Entry 8PQ2 (electron microscopy, 3.85 A resolution); this record covers chains H and C of the 3 polymer chains in the assembly.

# Chain H
Name: P4J15 Fragment Antigen-Binding Heavy Chain
Source organism: Homo sapiens
Sequence (121 residues; numbered 1 to 121; the number before each row is that of its first residue):
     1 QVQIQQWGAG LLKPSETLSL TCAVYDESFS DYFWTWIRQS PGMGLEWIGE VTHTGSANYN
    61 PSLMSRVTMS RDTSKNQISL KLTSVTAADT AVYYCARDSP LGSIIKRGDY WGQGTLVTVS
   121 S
Not modelled in the structure: 1-3, 119-121
Cystine bridges: C22-C95

# Chain C
Name: Spike protein S2'
Source organism: Severe acute respiratory syndrome coronavirus 2
UniProtKB: P0DTC2 (SPIKE_SARS2); residues 333-527 here = UniProt positions 333-527
Sequence (195 residues; each row starts with the number of its first residue):
   333 TNLCPFHEVF NATTFASVYA WNRKRISNCV ADYSVIYNFA PFFAFKCYGV SPTKLNDLCF
   393 TNVYADSFVI RGNEVSQIAP GQTGNIADYN YKLPDDFTGC VIAWNSNKLD SKPSGNYNYL
   453 YRLFRKSKLK PFERDISTEI YQAGNKPCNG VAGSNCYSPL QSYGFRPTYG VGHQPYRVVV
   513 LSFELLHAPA TVCGP
Not modelled in the structure: 333-335, 526-527
Sequence notes: conflict H339 (Gly in P0DTC2), T346 (Arg in P0DTC2), I368 (Leu in P0DTC2), 19 further conflict positions vs the reference (P0DTC2) not listed
Cystine bridges: C336-C361, C379-C432, C480-C488
Covalent attachments: N-acetylglucosamine (NAG) linked to N343
UniProt features mapped onto this chain:
  - region: N448 to F456 (Immunodominant HLA epitope recognized by the CD8+)
  - glycosylation: N343 (N-linked (GlcNAc...) (complex) asparagine)
  - natural variant: H339 (G339H: In strain: Omicron/BA.2.75, Omicron/XBB.1.5 and 1 more; this construct carries the variant), T346 (R346T: In strain: Omicron/BQ.1.1, Omicron/XBB.1.5 and 1 more; this construct carries the variant), I368 (L368I: In strain: Omicron/XBB.1.5, Omicron/EG.5.1; this construct carries the variant), F371 (S371F: In strain: Omicron/BA.2, Omicron/BA.2.12.1 and 6 more; this construct carries the variant), P373 (S373P: In strain: Omicron/BA.1, Omicron/BA.2 and 7 more; this construct carries the variant), F375 (S375F: In strain: Omicron/BA.1, Omicron/BA.2 and 7 more; this construct carries the variant), A376 (T376A: In strain: Omicron/BA.2, Omicron/BA.2.12.1 and 5 more; this construct carries the variant), N405 (D405N: In strain: Omicron/BA.2, Omicron/BA.2.12.1 and 6 more; this construct carries the variant), S408 (R408S: In strain: Omicron/BA.2, Omicron/BA.2.12.1 and 6 more; this construct carries the variant), N417 (K417N: In strain: Beta/B.1.351, Omicron/BA.1 and 8 more; this construct carries the variant), K440 (N440K: In strain: Omicron/BA.1, Omicron/BA.2 and 7 more; this construct carries the variant), K444 (K444T: In strain: Omicron/BQ.1.1), 15 further natural variant entries in UniProt
  - mutagenesis: N343 (N343Q: Reduced viral infectivity), L452 (L452R: Increased resistance to neutralizing antibodies. Decreases HLA binding to NF9 epitope. Increased binding affinity to human ACE2), Y453 (Y453F: Decreased HLA binding to NF9 epitope. Increased binding affinity to human ACE2), A475 (A475V: Increased resistance to neutralizing antibodies), V483 (V483A: Increased resistance to neutralizing antibodies), Q493 (Q493N: Reduced host ACE2-binding affinity in vitro; Q493Y: Reduced host ACE2-binding affinity in vitro), H519 (H519P: Increased resistance to human covalescent sera neutralization)
Reported in the primary citation:
  - mutagenesis - N417D, N450D, L455F, K458H, S459P, A475V, G476S, N477G, G485D, P491S, S494P, G504D: unchanged binding to P4J15

# How chain H and chain C interact
Pairs across the interface - 17 pairs, chain H then chain C:
  E27(H) - Y501(C)
  E27(H) - G502(C)
  E27(H) - H505(C)
  S30(H) - Q493(C)  hydrogen bond (backbone-side chain)
  D31(H) - Y453(C)  hydrogen bond
  D31(H) - Q493(C)  hydrogen bond
  F33(H) - Y489(C)  hydrophobic
  E50(H) - S486(C)
  H53(H) - S490(C)  hydrogen bond (side chain-backbone)
  H53(H) - Q493(C)
  N58(H) - G485(C)
  P100(H) - F456(C)  hydrophobic
  G102(H) - Y421(C)
  S103(H) - R457(C)
  S103(H) - Y473(C)
  I105(H) - F456(C)  hydrophobic
  R107(H) - Y489(C)
Interface residues without a listed pair, chain H (14 interface residues in all): T52, L101
Interface residues without a listed pair, chain C (17 interface residues in all): R403, L455, N487, L492
The authors on this interface:
  - epitope / paratope residues, chain C: G447(C), R454(C), G485(C), S486(C)
  - hot spots on chain C (mutagenesis) - Y489H: abolished binding to P4J15

# Overview
14 residues of chain H and 17 residues of chain C are in contact; the contacts include 4 hydrogen bonds. Among
the polar pairs are S30(H)-Q493(C), D31(H)-Y453(C) and D31(H)-Q493(C). The paper reports that Y489H of chain C
abolishes binding to P4J15; epitope/paratope residues G447(C), R454(C) and G485(C) among others; 13
substitutions were tested in all.
Here chain H is P4J15 Fragment Antigen-Binding Heavy Chain (Homo sapiens) and chain C is Spike protein S2'
(Severe acute respiratory syndrome coronavirus 2). Entry 8PQ2 (XBB 1.0 RBD bound to P4J15 (Local)) was
determined by electron microscopy (same publication as 8PSD).
